PDB entry 9DMJ | electron microscopy, 2.19 A resolution | chains C and H of the 9 polymer chains in the assembly

# Chain C
Protein: Acetylcholine receptor subunit alpha
Organism: Homo sapiens
UniProt: P02708 (ACHA_HUMAN); residues -19 to 437 here correspond to UniProt positions 1-457 (UniProt number = residue number + 20)
Sequence (457 residues; row label = number of the first residue in the row; numbers below 1 keep their minus sign (Met-19 is residue -19)):
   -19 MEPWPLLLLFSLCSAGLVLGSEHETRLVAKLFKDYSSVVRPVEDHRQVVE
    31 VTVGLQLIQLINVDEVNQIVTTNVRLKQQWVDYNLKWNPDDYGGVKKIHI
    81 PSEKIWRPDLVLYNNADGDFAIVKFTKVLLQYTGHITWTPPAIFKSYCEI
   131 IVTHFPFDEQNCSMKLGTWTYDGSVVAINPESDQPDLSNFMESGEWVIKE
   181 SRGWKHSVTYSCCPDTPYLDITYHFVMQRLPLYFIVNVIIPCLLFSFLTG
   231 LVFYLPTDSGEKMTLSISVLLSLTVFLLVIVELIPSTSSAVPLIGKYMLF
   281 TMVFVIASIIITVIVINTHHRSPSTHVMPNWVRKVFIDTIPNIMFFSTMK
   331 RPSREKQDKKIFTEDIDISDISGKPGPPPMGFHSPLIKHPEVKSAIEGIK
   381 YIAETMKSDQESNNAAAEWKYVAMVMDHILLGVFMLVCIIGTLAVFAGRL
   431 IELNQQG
Not modelled in the structure: -19 to 0, 331-365, 437
Curated features (UniProtKB/Swiss-Prot):
  - glycosylation: Asn141 (N-linked (GlcNAc...) asparagine)
Cystine bridges: Cys128-Cys142
Glycans and other covalent adducts: glycan linked to Asn141

# Chain H
Protein: Fab1b light chain
Organism: Homo sapiens
Sequence (238 residues; each row starts with the number of its first residue):
     1 MGWSCIILFLVATATGVHGDIVMTQSPLSLPVTPGEPASISCRSNQSLLH
    51 TKGYKYLNWYLQRPGQSPQVLIYFASNRAPGVPDRFSGSGSGTDFTLKIS
   101 RVEAEDVGVYYCMQGLQIPFTFGPGTKVDIKRTVAAPSVFIFPPSDEQLK
   151 SGTASVVCLLNNFYPREAKVQWKVDNALQSGNSQESVTEQDSKDSTYSLS
   201 STLTLSKADYEKHKVYACEVTHQGLSSPVTKSFNRGEC
Not modelled in the structure: 1-19, 236-238
Cystine bridges: Cys42-Cys112, Cys158-Cys218
Glycans and other covalent adducts: N-acetylglucosamine (NAG) linked to Asn45

# Chain C / chain H interface
Contacting residue pairs (7; chain C residue first):
  Glu23(C) with Tyr73(H); Pro80(H)
  Asp24(C) with Tyr73(H), hydrogen bond
  His25(C) with Tyr54(H)
  Arg26(C) with Tyr54(H); Phe74(H); Asn77(H), hydrogen bond
Interface residues without a listed pair, chain C (6 interface residues in all): Tyr63, Asp195
Interface residues without a listed pair, chain H (6 interface residues in all): Thr51

# In short
Chain C and chain H each contribute 6 residues to their interface, with 2 hydrogen bonds. Polar pairs include
Asp24(C)-Tyr73(H) and Arg26(C)-Asn77(H). Covalently linked N-acetylglucosamine: at Asn45(H).
Chain C is Acetylcholine receptor subunit alpha and chain H is Fab1b light chain, both from Homo sapiens; the
structure, Human muscle nAChR with two fab1b-bound, was determined by electron microscopy (same publication as
9DMG, 9DMH, 9DMK, 9DML, 9DMQ, 9DMS and 9DMT).
